PDB entry 3P4O | X-ray diffraction, 2.30 A resolution | chains A and F of the 3 polymer chains in the assembly

[Chain A]
Name: H-2 class I histocompatibility antigen, K-B alpha chain
From: Mus musculus
Notes: fragment: Extracellular domain
UniProtKB: P01901 (HA1B_MOUSE); residues 1-277 here correspond to UniProt positions 22-298 (UniProt number = residue number + 21)
Sequence (278 residues; numbered 0 to 277; the number before each row is that of its first residue; numbering starts at 0):
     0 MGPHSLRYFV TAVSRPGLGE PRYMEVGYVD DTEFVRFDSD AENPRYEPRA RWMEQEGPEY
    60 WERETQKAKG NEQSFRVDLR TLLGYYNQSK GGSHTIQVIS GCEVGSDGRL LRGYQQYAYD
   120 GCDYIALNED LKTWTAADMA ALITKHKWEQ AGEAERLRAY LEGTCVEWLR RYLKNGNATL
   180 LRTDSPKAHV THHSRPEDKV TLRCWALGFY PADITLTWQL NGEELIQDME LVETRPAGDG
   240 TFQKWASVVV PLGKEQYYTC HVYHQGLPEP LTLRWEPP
Sequence notes: expression tag (0)
Cystine bridges: Cys101-Cys164, Cys203-Cys259
Swiss-Prot annotation at these positions:
  - region: Glu275 to Pro277 (Connecting peptide)
  - glycosylation (N-linked (GlcNAc...) asparagine): Asn86, Asn176

[Chain F]
Name: NP205-LCMV epitope, YTAKYPNL
UniProtKB: Q91B91 (Q91B91_9VIRU); residues 1-8 here correspond to UniProt positions 205-212 (UniProt number = residue number + 204)
Sequence (8 residues; each row starts with the number of its first residue):
     1 YTAKYPNL
Sequence notes: engineered mutation Ala3 (Val207 in Q91B91)

[How chain A and chain F interact]
Contacting residue pairs (38):
  Tyr7(A) - Tyr1(F)
  Tyr7(A) - Thr2(F)  hydrogen bond (side chain-backbone)
  Tyr7(A) - Tyr5(F)
  Val9(A) - Tyr5(F)
  Glu24(A) - Thr2(F)  hydrogen bond
  Tyr45(A) - Thr2(F)
  Arg62(A) - Tyr1(F)
  Glu63(A) - Tyr1(F)
  Glu63(A) - Thr2(F)  hydrogen bond (side chain-backbone)
  Lys66(A) - Tyr1(F)
  Lys66(A) - Thr2(F)  hydrogen bond (side chain-backbone)
  Asn70(A) - Ala3(F)  hydrogen bond (side chain-backbone)
  Asn70(A) - Lys4(F)
  Asn70(A) - Tyr5(F)  hydrogen bond (side chain-backbone)
  Ser73(A) - Asn7(F)  hydrogen bond
  Phe74(A) - Tyr5(F)  hydrophobic
  Val76(A) - Asn7(F)
  Asp77(A) - Asn7(F)
  Asp77(A) - Leu8(F)  hydrogen bond (side chain-backbone)
  Thr80(A) - Leu8(F)
  Tyr84(A) - Leu8(F)  hydrogen bond (side chain-backbone)
  Val97(A) - Tyr5(F)  hydrophobic
  Ser99(A) - Tyr5(F)
  Gln114(A) - Tyr5(F)
  Tyr116(A) - Tyr5(F)
  Tyr116(A) - Pro6(F)
  Tyr116(A) - Leu8(F)  hydrophobic
  Thr143(A) - Leu8(F)  hydrogen bond (side chain-backbone)
  Lys146(A) - Leu8(F)  hydrogen bond (side chain-backbone)
  Trp147(A) - Pro6(F)  hydrophobic
  Trp147(A) - Asn7(F)  hydrogen bond (side chain-backbone)
  Trp147(A) - Leu8(F)  hydrophobic
  Glu152(A) - Pro6(F)
  Tyr159(A) - Tyr1(F)  hydrogen bond (side chain-backbone)
  Tyr159(A) - Ala3(F)  hydrophobic
  Thr163(A) - Tyr1(F)
  Trp167(A) - Tyr1(F)
  Tyr171(A) - Tyr1(F)  hydrogen bond (side chain-backbone)
Other interface residues (no listed pair), chain A (31 interface residues in all): Leu5, Tyr59, Leu81, Ile95, Tyr123

[Summary]
31 residues of chain A and 8 residues of chain F are in contact; the contacts include 14 hydrogen bonds. Polar
pairs include Tyr7(A)-Thr2(F), Glu24(A)-Thr2(F) and Glu63(A)-Thr2(F).
Chain A is H-2 class I histocompatibility antigen, K-B alpha chain (Mus musculus) and chain F is NP205-LCMV
epitope, YTAKYPNL; the structure, Crystal Structure of H2-Kb in complex with the mutant NP205-LCMV-V3A epitope
YTAKYPNL, an 8-mer modified peptide ..., was determined by X-ray diffraction.
